PDB entry 1SL3 | X-ray diffraction, 1.81 A resolution | chains A and B

# Chain A
Molecule: thrombin
From: Homo sapiens
Notes: EC 3.4.21.5; fragment: alpha-thrombin
Reference sequence: P00734 (THRB_HUMAN); the construct lacks a stretch of the UniProt sequence and is renumbered around it, so the offset changes along the chain: 2-14 = UniProt 337-349; 15-36 = UniProt 363-384; 37-60 = UniProt 386-409; 61-77 = UniProt 419-435; 8 more segments
Sequence (287 residues; each row starts with the number of its first residue; note: 4 numbers in that range are skipped by the numbering (no residue carries them; nothing is unmodelled there); a row labelled like 14B-14N holds insertion residues (14B, then the next letters in order)):
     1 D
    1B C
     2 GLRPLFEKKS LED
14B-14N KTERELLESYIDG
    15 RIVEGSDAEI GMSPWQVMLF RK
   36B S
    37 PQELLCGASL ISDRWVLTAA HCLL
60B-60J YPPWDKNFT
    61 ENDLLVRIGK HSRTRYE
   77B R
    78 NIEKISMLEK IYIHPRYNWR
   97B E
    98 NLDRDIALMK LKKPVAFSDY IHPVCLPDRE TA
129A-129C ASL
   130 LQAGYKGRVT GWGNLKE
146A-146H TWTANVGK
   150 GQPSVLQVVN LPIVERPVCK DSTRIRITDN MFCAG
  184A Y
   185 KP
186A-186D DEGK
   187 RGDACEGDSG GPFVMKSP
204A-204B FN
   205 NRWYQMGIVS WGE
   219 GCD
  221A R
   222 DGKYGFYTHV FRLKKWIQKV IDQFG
Disordered / not traced: 14M-14N, 15, 146A-146H
Disulfides: Cys1B-Cys122, Cys42-Cys58, Cys168-Cys182, Cys191-Cys220
Small-molecule neighbours: 170 ((2-[6-chloro-3-{[2,2-difluoro-2-(1-oxidopyridin-2-yl)ethyl]amino}-2-oxopyrazin-1(2h)-yl]-N-[5-chloro-2-(1H-tetrazol-1-yl)benzyl]acetamide): His57, Tyr60B, Trp60E, Glu97B, Asn98, Leu99, Ile174, Asp189, Ala190, Cys191, Glu192, Ser195, Val213, Ser214, Trp215, Gly216, Glu217, Gly219, Cys220, Gly226, Phe227, Tyr228

# Chain B
Molecule: Hirudin
From: Hirudo medicinalis
Reference sequence: P28504 (HIR2_HIRME); residues 355-364 here correspond to UniProt positions 55-64 (UniProt number = residue number - 300)
Sequence (11 residues; each row starts with the number of its first residue):
   355 DFEEIPEEYL A
Modified positions: Tyr363 (o-sulfo-l-tyrosine; TYS)
Construct notes: insertion (365)

# Chain A / chain B interface
Pairs across the interface (23; chain A residue first):
  Phe34(A) with Phe356(B), hydrophobic
  Gln38(A) with Phe356(B); Ile359(B); Leu364(B)
  Glu39(A) with Phe356(B)
  Leu40(A) with Phe356(B)
  Leu65(A) with Ile359(B), hydrophobic; Tyr363(B)
  Arg67(A) with Ile359(B)
  Arg73(A) with Asp355(B), salt bridge; Phe356(B)
  Thr74(A) with Asp355(B); Phe356(B); Glu357(B), hydrogen bond (backbone-backbone)
  Arg75(A) with Asp355(B); Glu357(B)
  Tyr76(A) with Glu357(B), hydrogen bond (backbone-side chain); Pro360(B); Tyr363(B)
  Glu80(A) with Tyr363(B)
  Lys81(A) with Tyr363(B)
  Ile82(A) with Ile359(B), hydrophobic; Tyr363(B)
Interface residues without a listed pair, chain A (15 interface residues in all): Lys36, Met84
Interface residues without a listed pair, chain B (10 interface residues in all): Glu358, Glu362, Ala365

# Summary
15 residues of chain A and 10 residues of chain B are in contact, with 2 hydrogen bonds and 1 salt bridge.
Polar pairs include Arg73(A)-Asp355(B), Tyr76(A)-Glu357(B) and Thr74(A)-Glu357(B). Bound to chain A: compound
170.
Chain A is thrombin (Homo sapiens) and chain B is Hirudin (Hirudo medicinalis); the structure, crystal
structue of Thrombin in complex with a potent P1 heterocycle-Aryl based inhibitor, was determined by X-ray
diffraction.
